PDB entry 6N38 | electron microscopy, 3.70 A resolution | chains I and K of the 11 polymer chains in the assembly

== Chain I ==
Protein: Putative type VI secretion protein
Source organism: Escherichia coli O44:H18 (strain 042 / EAEC)
UniProtKB: D3GUX3 (D3GUX3_ECO44); residue numbers follow UniProt; this construct covers 1-587
Amino-acid sequence (587 residues; numbered 1 to 587; the number before each row is that of its first residue):
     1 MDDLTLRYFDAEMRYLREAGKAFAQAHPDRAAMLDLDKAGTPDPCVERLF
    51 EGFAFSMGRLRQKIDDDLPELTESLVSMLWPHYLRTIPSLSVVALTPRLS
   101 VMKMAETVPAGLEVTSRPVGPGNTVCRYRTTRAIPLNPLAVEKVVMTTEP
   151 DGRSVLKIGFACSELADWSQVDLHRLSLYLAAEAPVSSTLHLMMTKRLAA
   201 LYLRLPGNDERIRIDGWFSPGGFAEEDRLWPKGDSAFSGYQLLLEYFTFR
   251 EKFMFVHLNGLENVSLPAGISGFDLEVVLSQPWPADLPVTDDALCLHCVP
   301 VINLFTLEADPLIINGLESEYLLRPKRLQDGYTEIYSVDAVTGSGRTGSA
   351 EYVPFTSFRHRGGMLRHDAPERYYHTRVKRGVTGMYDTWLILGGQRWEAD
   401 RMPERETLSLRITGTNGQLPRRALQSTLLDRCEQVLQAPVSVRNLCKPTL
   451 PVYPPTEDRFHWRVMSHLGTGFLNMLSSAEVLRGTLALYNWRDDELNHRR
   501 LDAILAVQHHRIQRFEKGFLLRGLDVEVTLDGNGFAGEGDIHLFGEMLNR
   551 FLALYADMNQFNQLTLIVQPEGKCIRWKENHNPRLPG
Not modelled in the structure: 1-46, 393-405

== Chain K ==
Protein: Unassigned protein
Source organism: Escherichia coli O44:H18 (strain 042 / EAEC)
Amino-acid sequence (21 residues; each row starts with the number of its first residue; X marks 21 residues of unknown identity (built as UNK)):
     1 XXXXXXXXXXXXXXXXXXXXX

== Chain I / chain K interface ==
Interface residues of chain I (facing chain K), 5 residues: F55, S56, R59, V382, T383

== Overview ==
Chain I and chain K make no direct contact in this assembly.
Chain I is Putative type VI secretion protein and chain K is Unassigned protein, both from Escherichia coli
O44:H18 (strain 042 / EAEC); the structure, Structure of the type VI secretion system TssK-TssF-TssG baseplate
subcomplex revealed by cryo-electron microscopy - full ..., was determined by electron microscopy.
